Entry 1R9T (X-ray diffraction, 3.50 A resolution); this record covers chains C and K of the 13 polymer chains in the assembly.

# Chain C
Protein: DNA-directed RNA polymerase II 45 kDa polypeptide
Organism: Saccharomyces cerevisiae
Notes: EC 2.7.7.6
Reference sequence: P16370 (RPB3_YEAST); residues 1-318 here = UniProt positions 1-318
Amino-acid sequence (318 residues; row label = number of the first residue in the row):
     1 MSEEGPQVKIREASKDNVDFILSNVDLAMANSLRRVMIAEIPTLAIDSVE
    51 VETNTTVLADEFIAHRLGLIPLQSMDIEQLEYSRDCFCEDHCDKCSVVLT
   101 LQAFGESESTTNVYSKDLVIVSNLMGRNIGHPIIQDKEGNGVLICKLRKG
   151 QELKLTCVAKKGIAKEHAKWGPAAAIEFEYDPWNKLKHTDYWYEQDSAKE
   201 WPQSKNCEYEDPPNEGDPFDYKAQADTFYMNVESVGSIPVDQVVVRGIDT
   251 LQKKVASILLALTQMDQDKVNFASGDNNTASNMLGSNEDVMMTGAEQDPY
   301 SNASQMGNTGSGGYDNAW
Disordered / not traced: 1-2, 269-318
Metal / ion sites: Zn2+: Cys-86, Cys-88, Cys-92, Cys-95

# Chain K
Protein: DNA-directed RNA polymerase II 13.6 kDa polypeptide
Organism: Saccharomyces cerevisiae
Notes: EC 2.7.7.6
Reference sequence: P38902 (RPB11_YEAST); numbering as in UniProt (aligned over 1-120)
Amino-acid sequence (120 residues; numbered 1 to 120; the number before each row is that of its first residue):
     1 MNAPDRFELFLLGEGESKLKIDPDTKAPNAVVITFEKEDHTLGNLIRAEL
    51 LNDRKVLFAAYKVEHPFFARFKLRIQTTEGYDPKDALKNACNSIINKLGA
   101 LKTNFETEWNLQTLAADDAF
Disordered / not traced: 115-120

# Chain C / chain K interface
Pairs across the interface - 60 pairs, chain C then chain K:
  Glu-3(C) / Asn-104(K)
  Glu-4(C) / Lys-97(K)
  Pro-6(C) / Lys-97(K)
  Pro-6(C) / Leu-101(K)  hydrophobic
  Pro-6(C) / Asn-104(K)
  Val-8(C) / Leu-101(K)  hydrophobic
  Val-8(C) / Phe-105(K)  hydrophobic
  Lys-9(C) / Glu-108(K)
  Ile-10(C) / Glu-108(K)
  Ile-10(C) / Gln-112(K)
  Arg-11(C) / Gln-112(K)
  Ala-13(C) / Leu-114(K)
  Val-18(C) / Phe-105(K)  hydrophobic
  Asp-26(C) / Ala-48(K)
  Asp-26(C) / Asn-52(K)
  Ala-28(C) / Asn-44(K)
  Ala-28(C) / Leu-45(K)
  Met-29(C) / Leu-45(K)  hydrophobic
  Met-29(C) / Ile-94(K)
  Met-29(C) / Lys-97(K)
  Met-29(C) / Leu-98(K)  hydrophobic
  Asn-31(C) / Asn-44(K)
  Ser-32(C) / Thr-41(K)  hydrogen bond (side chain-backbone)
  Arg-35(C) / Asp-39(K)  salt bridge
  Arg-35(C) / Thr-41(K)  hydrogen bond
  Val-36(C) / Thr-41(K)
  Glu-40(C) / Thr-41(K)
  Arg-84(C) / Leu-11(K)
  Ala-164(C) / Arg-6(K)
  Lys-165(C) / Arg-6(K)  hydrogen bond (backbone-side chain)
  Lys-165(C) / Leu-9(K)
  Lys-165(C) / Phe-10(K)
  Lys-165(C) / Asp-39(K)  salt bridge
  Glu-166(C) / Arg-6(K)  hydrogen bond (backbone-side chain)
  Glu-166(C) / Phe-7(K)
  Glu-166(C) / Phe-10(K)
  His-167(C) / Arg-6(K)
  Asp-241(C) / Trp-109(K)
  Val-244(C) / Phe-105(K)  hydrophobic
  Ile-248(C) / Leu-98(K)
  Ile-248(C) / Lys-102(K)
  Asp-249(C) / Lys-102(K)  salt bridge
  Leu-251(C) / Leu-98(K)  hydrophobic
  Gln-252(C) / Ile-95(K)  hydrogen bond (side chain-backbone)
  Gln-252(C) / Leu-98(K)
  Gln-252(C) / Gly-99(K)
  Gln-252(C) / Lys-102(K)  hydrogen bond
  Lys-254(C) / Glu-38(K)  salt bridge
  Lys-254(C) / Leu-42(K)
  Val-255(C) / Cys-91(K)  hydrophobic
  Val-255(C) / Ile-94(K)  hydrophobic
  Ile-258(C) / Phe-35(K)  hydrophobic
  Ile-258(C) / Leu-42(K)  hydrophobic
  Ile-258(C) / Cys-91(K)  hydrophobic
  Leu-259(C) / Asn-92(K)
  Leu-262(C) / Leu-19(K)  hydrophobic
  Leu-262(C) / Leu-87(K)  hydrophobic
  Leu-262(C) / Lys-88(K)
  Met-265(C) / Leu-19(K)
  Asp-266(C) / Lys-88(K)  salt bridge
Interface residues without a listed pair, chain C (42 interface residues in all): Ser-14, Phe-20, Leu-33, Ile-163, Val-245, Ser-257, Thr-263
Interface residues without a listed pair, chain K (42 interface residues in all): Ser-17, Lys-20, Lys-37, His-40, Glu-49, Lys-84, Asn-96, Ala-100, Glu-106, Thr-113

# In short
The chain C/chain K interface involves 42 residues from each chain; the contacts include 6 hydrogen bonds and
5 salt bridges. Polar contacts include Arg-35(C)/Asp-39(K), Lys-165(C)/Asp-39(K) and Asp-249(C)/Lys-102(K).
The Zn2+ site is built by Cys-86(C), Cys-88(C), Cys-92(C) and Cys-95(C).
Here chain C is DNA-directed RNA polymerase II 45 kDa polypeptide and chain K is DNA-directed RNA polymerase
II 13.6 kDa polypeptide, both from Saccharomyces cerevisiae. Entry 1R9T (RNA polymerase II strand separated
elongation complex, mismatched nucleotide) was determined by X-ray diffraction (same publication as 1R9S,
1TWA, 1TWC, 1TWF, 1TWG and 1TWH).
